Entry 3R29 (X-ray diffraction, 2.90 A resolution); this record covers chains A and B of the 4 polymer chains in the assembly.

# Chain A (and B)
Name: Retinoic acid receptor RXR-alpha
Organism: Homo sapiens
Notes: fragment: ligand binding domain; chain B of this document is another copy of the same molecule, construct and numbering; everything in this record applies to it too
UniProt: P19793 (RXRA_HUMAN); residue numbers follow UniProt; this construct covers 223-462
Amino-acid sequence (240 residues; numbered 223 to 462; the number before each row is that of its first residue):
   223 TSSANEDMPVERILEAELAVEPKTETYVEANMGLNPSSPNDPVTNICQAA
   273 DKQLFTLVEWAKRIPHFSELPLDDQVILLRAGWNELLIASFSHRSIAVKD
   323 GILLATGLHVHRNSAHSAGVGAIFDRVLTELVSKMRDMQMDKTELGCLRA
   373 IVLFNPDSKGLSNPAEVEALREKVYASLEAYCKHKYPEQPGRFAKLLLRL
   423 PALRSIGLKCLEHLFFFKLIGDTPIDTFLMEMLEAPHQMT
Not modelled in the structure: 223-226, 246-262, 456-462
UniProt features mapped onto this chain:
  - region: Arg348 to Gly368 (Required for nuclear export)
  - binding site (9-cis-retinoate): Arg316, Ala327
  - binding site (all-trans-retinoate): Arg316, Ala327
  - modified residue (Phosphoserine): Ser259, Ser260
  - mutagenesis: Val280 (V280A: Abolished ubiquitination and degradation by UBR5), Glu352 to Thr462 (No impact on acetylation by EP300), Met357 to Met360 (Abolishes nuclear export), Leu418 to Leu430 (Abolishes nuclear localization), Glu434 (E434N/Q/K/A: As a heterodimer with NR1H4, impairs interaction with coactivator NCOA1. Impairs transcriptional activity)
What the authors report for this chain:
  - self-association interface (contacts with another copy of this molecule); pairs are residue here / residue on that copy: Arg348-Ile442 (hydrogen bond), Arg302, Phe437, Phe438, Leu441

# How chain A and chain B interact
Contacting residue pairs (40):
  Glu352(A) with Asp379(B)
  Lys356(A) with Pro378(B); Asp379(B), salt bridge; Glu390(B), salt bridge
  Ile373(A) with Leu420(B), hydrophobic
  Asp379(A) with Glu352(B); Lys356(B), salt bridge; Arg421(B), salt bridge
  Glu390(A) with Lys356(B)
  Arg393(A) with Leu420(B)
  Tyr397(A) with Gly413(B); Ala416(B), hydrophobic; Lys417(B); Leu420(B), hydrophobic
  Glu401(A) with Glu401(B); Pro412(B)
  Phe415(A) with Ala416(B), hydrophobic
  Ala416(A) with Tyr397(B), hydrophobic; Leu419(B), hydrophobic
  Lys417(A) with Glu390(B), salt bridge; Glu394(B), salt bridge; Tyr397(B)
  Leu419(A) with Ala416(B), hydrophobic
  Leu420(A) with Tyr397(B), hydrophobic; Leu422(B), hydrophobic
  Arg421(A) with Asp379(B), salt bridge
  Leu422(A) with Leu420(B), hydrophobic; Pro423(B), hydrophobic
  Pro423(A) with Leu422(B), hydrophobic; Pro423(B); Arg426(B)
  Ala424(A) with Arg426(B)
  Arg426(A) with Pro423(B); Ala424(B); Ser427(B)
  Ser427(A) with Arg426(B); Leu430(B)
  Leu430(A) with Ser427(B)
  Lys431(A) with Leu430(B)
  Glu434(A) with Glu434(B)
Also at the interface, not in a pair above, chain A (26 interface residues in all): Thr351, Pro378, Lys381, Gly413
Also at the interface, not in a pair above, chain B (27 interface residues in all): Thr351, Ile373, Arg393, Phe415, Lys431

# Overview
Chain A and chain B form an interface of 26 and 27 residues respectively, with 7 salt bridges. Among the polar
pairs are Lys356(A)-Asp379(B), Lys356(A)-Glu390(B) and Asp379(A)-Arg421(B). From the paper: a self-association
interface involving Arg302(A), Arg348(A) and Phe437(A) among others.
Chain A and chain B are both Retinoic acid receptor RXR-alpha (Homo sapiens); the structure, Crystal structure
of RXRalpha ligand-binding domain complexed with corepressor SMRT2, was determined by X-ray diffraction (same
publication as 3R2A).
